6MDN - chains H and J of the 11 polymer chains in the assembly; structure by electron microscopy, 4.40 A resolution (low resolution: residue-level contacts below are approximate; hydrogen-bond / salt-bridge calls are withheld).

Chain H:
Name: Synaptosomal-associated protein 25
Source organism: Rattus norvegicus
UniProtKB: P60881 (SNP25_RAT), isoform P60881-2; residues 1-204 here = UniProt positions 1-204
Chain sequence (207 residues; row label = number of the first residue in the row; numbers below 1 keep their minus sign (Met-2 is residue -2)):
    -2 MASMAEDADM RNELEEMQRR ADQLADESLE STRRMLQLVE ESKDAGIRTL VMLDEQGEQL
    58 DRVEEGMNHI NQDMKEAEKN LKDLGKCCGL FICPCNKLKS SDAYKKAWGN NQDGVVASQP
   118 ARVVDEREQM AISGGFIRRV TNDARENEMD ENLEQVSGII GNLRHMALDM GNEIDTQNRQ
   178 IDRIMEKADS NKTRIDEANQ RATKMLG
Not modelled in the structure: -2 to 0, 84-140
Construct notes: initiating methionine (-2); expression tag (-1 to 0)
Swiss-Prot annotation at these positions:
  - region: Gly111 to Val120 (Interaction with ZDHHC13 and ZDHHC17)
  - site ((Microbial infection) Cleavage): Arg180, Ile181, Gln197, Arg198
  - modified residue: Thr138 (Phosphothreonine), Ser154 (Phosphoserine), Ser187 (Phosphoserine)
  - lipidation (S-palmitoyl cysteine): Cys85, Cys90, Cys92

Chain J:
Name: Vesicle-associated membrane protein 2
Source organism: Rattus norvegicus
UniProtKB: P63045 (VAMP2_RAT); residues 1-72 here = UniProt positions 1-72
Chain sequence (117 residues; numbered -27 to 89; the number before each row is that of its first residue; numbers below 1 keep their minus sign (Met-27 is residue -27)):
   -27 MASYYHHHHH HDYDIPTSEN LYFQGASHMS ATAATVPPAA PAGEGGPPAP PPNLTSNRRL
    33 QQTQAQVDEV VDIMRVNVDK VLERDQKLSE LDDRADALQA GASQFETSAA KLKRKYW
Not modelled in the structure: -27 to 28
Construct notes: initiating methionine (-27); expression tag (-26 to 0, 73-89)
Swiss-Prot annotation at these positions:
  - site ((Microbial infection) Cleavage): Gln58, Lys59, Lys59, Leu60, Arg66, Ala67
  - modified residue: Ser2 (N-acetylserine)

Interface between chain H and chain J:
Contacting residue pairs (41):
  Leu81(H) with Tyr88(J)
  Leu150(H) with Leu32(J); Thr35(J)
  Glu151(H) with Arg31(J); Thr35(J)
  Ser154(H) with Thr35(J)
  Ile157(H) with Gln38(J)
  Leu160(H) with Val42(J)
  Arg161(H) with Val42(J)
  Ala164(H) with Ile45(J)
  Leu165(H) with Ile45(J)
  Gly168(H) with Asn49(J); Lys52(J)
  Ile171(H) with Arg56(J)
  Asp172(H) with Lys52(J)
  Asn175(H) with Lys59(J)
  Ile178(H) with Lys59(J); Glu62(J); Leu63(J)
  Asp179(H) with Lys59(J)
  Ile181(H) with Leu63(J)
  Met182(H) with Glu62(J)
  Asp186(H) with Arg66(J)
  Lys189(H) with Ala69(J); Leu70(J)
  Ile192(H) with Gly73(J); Phe77(J)
  Ala195(H) with Phe77(J)
  Asn196(H) with Gly73(J); Gln76(J); Phe77(J); Ser80(J)
  Ala199(H) with Phe77(J); Ser80(J); Leu84(J)
  Thr200(H) with Gln76(J); Ser80(J)
  Met202(H) with Leu84(J)
  Leu203(H) with Lys83(J); Leu84(J)
  Gly204(H) with Lys87(J)
Other interface residues (no listed pair), chain H (31 interface residues in all): Leu78, Met167, Ala185, Asp193
Other interface residues (no listed pair), chain J (27 interface residues in all): Val39, Glu41, Ala74, Ala81

In short:
31 residues of chain H face 27 of chain J across their interface.
Chain H is Synaptosomal-associated protein 25 and chain J is Vesicle-associated membrane protein 2, both from
Rattus norvegicus; the structure, The 20S supercomplex engaging the SNAP-25 N-terminus (class 2), was
determined by electron microscopy (same publication as 6MDM, 6MDO and 6MDP).
